2A8D - chains D and F of the 4 polymer chains in the assembly; structure by X-ray diffraction, 2.20 A resolution.

[Chain D (and F)]
Protein: Carbonic anhydrase 2
Organism: Haemophilus influenzae
Notes: EC 4.2.1.1; chain F of this document is another copy of the same molecule, construct and numbering; everything in this record applies to it too
Reference sequence: P45148 (CAN_HAEIN); residues 1-229 here = UniProt positions 1-229
Amino-acid sequence (229 residues; each row starts with the number of its first residue):
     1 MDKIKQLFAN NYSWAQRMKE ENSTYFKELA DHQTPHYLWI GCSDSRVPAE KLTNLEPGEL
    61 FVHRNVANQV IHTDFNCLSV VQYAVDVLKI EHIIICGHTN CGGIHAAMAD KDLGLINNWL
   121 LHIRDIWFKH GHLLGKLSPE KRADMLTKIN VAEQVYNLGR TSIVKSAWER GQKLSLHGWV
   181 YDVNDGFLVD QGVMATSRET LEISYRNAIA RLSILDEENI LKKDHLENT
Not modelled in the structure: 216-229 (chain F: 220-229)
UniProt features mapped onto this chain:
  - binding site (Zn(2+)): C42, D44, H98, C101
Metal / ion sites: Zn2+: C42, D44, H98, C101
Small-molecule neighbours: bicarbonate ion (BCT): W39, G41, C42, S45, R46, V47, P48, A49, L52, R64, C96, Y181

[Chain D / chain F interface]
Pairs across the interface (128; chain D residue first):
  M1(D) with E91(F); H92(F); K173(F)
  K3(D) with Y37(F); H92(F)
  I4(D) with H92(F); H177(F)
  L7(D) with T53(F); I94(F), hydrophobic; W179(F), hydrophobic
  F8(D) with W179(F); L188(F)
  N10(D) with T53(F); N54(F)
  N11(D) with L52(F), hydrogen bond (side chain-backbone); G186(F), hydrogen bond (side chain-backbone); F187(F); L188(F), hydrogen bond (side chain-backbone)
  Y12(D) with F187(F), hydrophobic
  W14(D) with V47(F), hydrophobic; K51(F); L52(F), hydrophobic; G186(F)
  A15(D) with D185(F); F187(F), hydrophobic
  Q16(D) with F187(F)
  Y25(D) with V47(F); P48(F); K51(F)
  F26(D) with V183(F); N184(F); D185(F); G186(F)
  L29(D) with R46(F), hydrogen bond (backbone-side chain); V47(F), hydrophobic
  H32(D) with R46(F), hydrogen bond (backbone-side chain)
  Q33(D) with R46(F), hydrogen bond (backbone-side chain)
  Y37(D) with K3(F), hydrogen bond (side chain-backbone)
  S43(D) with F61(F); V62(F), hydrogen bond (side chain-backbone); V80(F)
  D44(D) with L60(F); F61(F)
  S45(D) with E50(F); V62(F)
  R46(D) with L29(F), hydrogen bond (side chain-backbone); H32(F), hydrogen bond (side chain-backbone); Q33(F), hydrogen bond; G58(F), hydrogen bond (side chain-backbone)
  V47(D) with Y25(F); L29(F), hydrophobic
  P48(D) with Y25(F); E50(F)
  E50(D) with S45(F); P48(F)
  K51(D) with W14(F); Y25(F)
  L52(D) with N11(F), hydrogen bond (backbone-side chain)
  T53(D) with L7(F); N10(F), hydrogen bond (backbone-side chain)
  N54(D) with N10(F), hydrogen bond (backbone-side chain)
  G58(D) with R46(F)
  L60(D) with S43(F); D44(F)
  F61(D) with S43(F); D44(F)
  V62(D) with S43(F), hydrogen bond (backbone-backbone); R64(F)
  H63(D) with R64(F), hydrogen bond (side chain-backbone); N76(F), hydrogen bond
  R64(D) with V62(F); H63(F), hydrogen bond (backbone-side chain); R64(F)
  N65(D) with N76(F)
  D74(D) with N76(F), hydrogen bond
  F75(D) with L115(F), hydrophobic; N118(F)
  N76(D) with H63(F), hydrogen bond; N65(F); D74(F), hydrogen bond; N76(F); W119(F)
  L78(D) with L115(F)
  S79(D) with I116(F); W119(F)
  Q82(D) with L113(F), hydrogen bond (side chain-backbone); L115(F); I116(F), hydrogen bond (side chain-backbone)
  Y83(D) with G102(F); I116(F), hydrophobic
  V87(D) with L113(F), hydrophobic
  H92(D) with M1(F); K3(F); I4(F)
  I94(D) with I4(F), hydrophobic; L7(F), hydrophobic
  N100(D) with Q33(F), hydrogen bond
  G102(D) with Y83(F)
  L113(D) with Q82(F), hydrogen bond (backbone-side chain); V87(F), hydrophobic
  G114(D) with Q82(F)
  L115(D) with F75(F), hydrophobic; L78(F); Q82(F), hydrogen bond (backbone-side chain)
  I116(D) with S79(F); Q82(F), hydrogen bond (backbone-side chain); Y83(F), hydrophobic
  N118(D) with F75(F)
  W119(D) with N76(F); S79(F)
  I163(D) with L115(F), hydrophobic
  K173(D) with M1(F), hydrogen bond
  H177(D) with I4(F)
  W179(D) with L7(F), hydrophobic; F8(F)
  V183(D) with F26(F)
  N184(D) with F26(F)
  D185(D) with A15(F); F26(F)
  G186(D) with N11(F), hydrogen bond (backbone-side chain); W14(F); F26(F)
  F187(D) with N11(F); Y12(F), hydrophobic; A15(F), hydrophobic; Q16(F)
  L188(D) with F8(F); N11(F), hydrogen bond (backbone-side chain)
Interface residues without a listed pair, chain D (72 interface residues in all): K19, A30, L55, V66, C77, V80, G103, A106, D190
Interface residues without a listed pair, chain F (70 interface residues in all): A30, H36, V66, C77, G103, G114, I163, D190

[In short]
The interface between chain D and chain F involves 72 residues on one side and 70 on the other, with 31
hydrogen bonds. Polar pairs include N11(D)-L52(F), N11(D)-G186(F) and N11(D)-L188(F). Chain D binds
bicarbonate ion. From UniProt: 4 Zn2+-binding residues on chain D.
Chain D and chain F are both Carbonic anhydrase 2 (Haemophilus influenzae); the structure, Haemophilus
influenzae beta-carbonic anhydrase complexed with bicarbonate, was determined by X-ray diffraction (same
publication as 2A8C and 2ESF).
